Entry 6T9B (X-ray diffraction, 1.46 A resolution); this record covers chains A and C of the 3 polymer chains in the assembly.

Chain A (and C):
Name: Fucose-binding lectin protein
Source organism: Ralstonia solanacearum
Notes: chain C of this document is another copy of the same molecule, construct and numbering; everything in this record applies to it too
Reference sequence: A0A0S4TLR1 (A0A0S4TLR1_RALSL); residues 1-90 here correspond to UniProt positions 2-91 (UniProt number = residue number + 1)
Chain sequence (90 residues; numbered 1 to 90; the number before each row is that of its first residue):
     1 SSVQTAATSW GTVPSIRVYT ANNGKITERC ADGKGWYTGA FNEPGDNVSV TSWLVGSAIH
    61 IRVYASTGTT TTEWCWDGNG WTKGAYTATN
Unresolved in the structure: 1, 89-90
Differences from the reference sequence: engineered mutation Ala31 (Trp32 in A0A0S4TLR1)
Ligand contacts:
  - glycine (GLY): Cys75, Trp76, Asp77, Gly78, Asn79, Gly80, Thr82
  - methyl alpha-L-fucopyranoside (MFU), molecule 1: Trp10, Arg17, Tyr19, Glu28, Cys30, Tyr37, Gly39, Ala40, Phe41, Ile59, Ile61, Trp76, Trp81
  - methyl alpha-L-fucopyranoside (MFU), molecule 2: Pro14, Ile16, Trp36
  - methyl alpha-L-fucopyranoside (MFU), molecule 3: Trp53, Arg62, Glu73, Cys75, Gly84, Ala85, Tyr86

Interface between chain A and chain C:
Pairs across the interface (38):
  Ser2(A) - Asp46(C)  hydrogen bond
  Ser2(A) - Ser66(C)  hydrogen bond (side chain-backbone)
  Ser2(A) - Thr67(C)
  Ser2(A) - Gly68(C)  hydrogen bond (side chain-backbone)
  Val3(A) - Asn47(C)
  Val3(A) - Ser66(C)
  Val3(A) - Gly68(C)  hydrogen bond (backbone-backbone)
  Val3(A) - Thr69(C)
  Val3(A) - Thr71(C)
  Gln4(A) - Asn47(C)
  Thr5(A) - Asn47(C)
  Thr5(A) - Ser49(C)  hydrogen bond
  Thr5(A) - Tyr64(C)
  Thr5(A) - Ser66(C)
  Thr5(A) - Thr71(C)
  Ala6(A) - Ser49(C)
  Ala7(A) - Ser49(C)
  Ala7(A) - Val50(C)
  Ala7(A) - Tyr64(C)  hydrophobic
  Thr8(A) - Thr51(C)
  Ser9(A) - Thr51(C)  hydrogen bond
  Ser9(A) - Ser52(C)
  Gly11(A) - Trp53(C)
  Thr12(A) - Trp53(C)
  Thr12(A) - Leu54(C)
  Thr12(A) - Val55(C)
  Pro14(A) - Trp53(C)
  Ile16(A) - Tyr64(C)
  Val18(A) - Tyr64(C)
  Val18(A) - Tyr86(C)
  Thr20(A) - Tyr86(C)
  Arg29(A) - Tyr86(C)
  Arg29(A) - Thr87(C)  hydrogen bond (side chain-backbone)
  Arg29(A) - Ala88(C)
  Trp36(A) - Tyr64(C)
  Trp36(A) - Glu73(C)
  Trp36(A) - Ala85(C)
  Trp36(A) - Tyr86(C)
Also at the interface, not in a pair above, chain A (17 interface residues in all): Asn22
Also at the interface, not in a pair above, chain C (21 interface residues in all): Arg62

Overview:
Chain A and chain C form an interface of 17 and 21 residues respectively; the contacts include 7 hydrogen
bonds. Polar contacts include Ser2(A)-Asp46(C), Ser2(A)-Ser66(C) and Ser2(A)-Gly68(C). Ligands of chain A: 3
copies of methyl alpha-L-fucopyranoside and glycine.
Both chains are Fucose-binding lectin protein (Ralstonia solanacearum). Entry 6T9B (Crystal structrue of RSL
W31A lectin mutant in complex with alpha-methylfucoside) was determined by X-ray diffraction (same publication
as 6T9A).
